Entry 7DFG (electron microscopy, 2.70 A resolution); this record covers chains A and B of the 6 polymer chains in the assembly.

# Chain A
Name: RNA-directed RNA polymerase
From: Severe acute respiratory syndrome coronavirus 2
Notes: EC 2.7.7.48
Reference sequence: P0DTD1 (R1AB_SARS2); residues 1-932 here correspond to UniProt positions 4393-5324 (UniProt number = residue number + 4392)
Chain sequence (943 residues; row label = number of the first residue in the row; numbering starts at 0):
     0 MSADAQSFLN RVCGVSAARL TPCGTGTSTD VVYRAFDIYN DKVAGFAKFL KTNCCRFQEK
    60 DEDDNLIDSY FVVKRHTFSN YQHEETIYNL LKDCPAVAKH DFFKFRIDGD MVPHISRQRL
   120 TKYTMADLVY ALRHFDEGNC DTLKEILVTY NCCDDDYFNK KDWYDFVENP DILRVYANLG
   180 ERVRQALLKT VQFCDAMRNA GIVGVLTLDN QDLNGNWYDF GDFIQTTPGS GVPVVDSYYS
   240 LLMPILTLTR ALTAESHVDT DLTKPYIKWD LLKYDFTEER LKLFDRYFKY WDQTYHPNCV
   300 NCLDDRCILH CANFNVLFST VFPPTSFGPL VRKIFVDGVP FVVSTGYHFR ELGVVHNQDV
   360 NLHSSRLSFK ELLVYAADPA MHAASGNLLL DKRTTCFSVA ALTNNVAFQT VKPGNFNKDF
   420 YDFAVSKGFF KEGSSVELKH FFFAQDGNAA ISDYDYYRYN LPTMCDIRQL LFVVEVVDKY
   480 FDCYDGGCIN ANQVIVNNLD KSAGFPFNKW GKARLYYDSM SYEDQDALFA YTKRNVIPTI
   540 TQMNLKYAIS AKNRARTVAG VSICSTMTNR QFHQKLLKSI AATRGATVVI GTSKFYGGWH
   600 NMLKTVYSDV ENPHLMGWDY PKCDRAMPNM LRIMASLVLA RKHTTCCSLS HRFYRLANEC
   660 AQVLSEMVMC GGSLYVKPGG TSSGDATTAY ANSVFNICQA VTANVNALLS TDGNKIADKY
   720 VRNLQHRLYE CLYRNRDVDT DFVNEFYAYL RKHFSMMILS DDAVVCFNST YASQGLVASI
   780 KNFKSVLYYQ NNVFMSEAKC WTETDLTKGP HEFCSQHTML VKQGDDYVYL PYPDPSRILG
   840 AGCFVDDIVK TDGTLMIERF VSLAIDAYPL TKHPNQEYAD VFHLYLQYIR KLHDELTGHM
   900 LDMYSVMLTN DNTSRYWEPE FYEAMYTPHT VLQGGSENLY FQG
Unresolved in the structure: 0-4, 108-109, 897-911, 930-942
Differences from the reference sequence: initiating methionine (0); expression tag (933-942)
Curated features (UniProtKB/Swiss-Prot):
  - region: Lys-545 to Arg-555 (Interaction with RMP Remdesivir), Thr-582 to Pro-620 (RdRp Palm N-ter)
  - active site: Ser-759, Asp-760, Asp-761
  - binding site (Mn(2+)): Asn-209, Asp-218
  - binding site (Zn(2+)): His-295, Cys-301, Cys-306, Cys-310, Cys-487, His-642, Cys-645, Cys-646
  - site: Gln-932 (Cleavage)

# Chain B
Name: Non-structural protein 8
From: Severe acute respiratory syndrome coronavirus 2
Reference sequence: P0DTD1 (R1AB_SARS2); residues 1-198 here correspond to UniProt positions 3943-4140 (UniProt number = residue number + 3942)
Chain sequence (199 residues; row label = number of the first residue in the row; numbering starts at 0):
     0 MAIASEFSSL PSYAAFATAQ EAYEQAVANG DSEVVLKKLK KSLNVAKSEF DRDAAMQRKL
    60 EKMADQAMTQ MYKQARSEDK RAKVTSAMQT MLFTMLRKLD NDALNNIINN ARDGCVPLNI
   120 IPLTTAAKLM VVIPDYNTYK NTCDGTTFTY ASALWEIQQV VDADSKIVQL SEISMDNSPN
   180 LAWPLIVTAL RANSAVKLQ
Unresolved in the structure: 0-74, 192-198
Differences from the reference sequence: initiating methionine (0)
Curated features (UniProtKB/Swiss-Prot):
  - site: Gln-198 (Cleavage)

# How chain A and chain B interact
Residue-residue contacts - 96 pairs, chain A then chain B:
  Leu-270(A) with Ile-119(B); Thr-123(B)
  Leu-271(A) with Ile-106(B); Asn-109(B); Val-115(B), hydrophobic; Pro-116(B); Ile-119(B), hydrophobic
  Lys-272(A) with Arg-111(B)
  Tyr-273(A) with Asp-112(B), hydrogen bond; Cys-114(B)
  Pro-323(A) with Asn-118(B)
  Thr-324(A) with Pro-116(B); Asn-118(B); Ile-119(B)
  Phe-326(A) with Asn-118(B), hydrogen bond (backbone-side chain)
  Pro-328(A) with Pro-116(B); Leu-117(B), hydrogen bond (backbone-backbone)
  Leu-329(A) with Cys-114(B), hydrophobic; Val-115(B)
  Val-330(A) with Gly-113(B); Cys-114(B); Val-115(B), hydrogen bond (backbone-backbone); Leu-117(B), hydrophobic
  Arg-331(A) with Asp-112(B), hydrogen bond (side chain-backbone); Gly-113(B); Cys-114(B)
  Lys-332(A) with Asn-100(B), hydrogen bond; Asn-104(B); Ile-107(B)
  Val-338(A) with Leu-95(B), hydrophobic
  Pro-339(A) with Leu-95(B)
  Val-341(A) with Leu-103(B), hydrophobic
  Phe-368(A) with Arg-80(B); Val-83(B), hydrophobic; Thr-84(B); Met-87(B), hydrophobic
  Leu-371(A) with Thr-84(B); Gln-88(B); Leu-91(B), hydrophobic
  Pro-378(A) with Leu-117(B)
  Ala-379(A) with Leu-117(B), hydrophobic
  Met-380(A) with Met-94(B)
  His-381(A) with Met-90(B); Met-94(B)
  Ala-382(A) with Leu-117(B), hydrophobic; Pro-121(B)
  Ala-383(A) with Ile-120(B), hydrophobic
  Ser-384(A) with Met-94(B); Lys-97(B)
  Gly-385(A) with Ala-125(B)
  Asn-386(A) with Lys-127(B); Met-129(B)
  Leu-387(A) with Pro-121(B); Leu-122(B), hydrophobic; Ala-125(B); Lys-127(B), hydrogen bond (backbone-backbone); Leu-128(B); Met-129(B), hydrogen bond (backbone-backbone); Trp-154(B), hydrophobic
  Leu-388(A) with Met-129(B)
  Leu-389(A) with Met-129(B), hydrogen bond (backbone-backbone); Val-130(B); Val-131(B), hydrogen bond (backbone-backbone); Tyr-149(B)
  Asp-390(A) with Val-131(B)
  Lys-391(A) with Val-131(B), hydrogen bond (backbone-backbone); Pro-133(B); Thr-137(B); Thr-141(B)
  Arg-392(A) with Val-131(B)
  Phe-396(A) with Asn-118(B)
  Val-398(A) with Asn-118(B); Pro-121(B)
  Ala-400(A) with Met-129(B), hydrophobic
  Thr-402(A) with Met-129(B)
  Asn-403(A) with Lys-127(B); Met-129(B)
  Val-405(A) with Met-129(B), hydrophobic; Val-131(B), hydrophobic; Ile-185(B), hydrophobic
  Phe-407(A) with Ala-162(B); Pro-183(B), hydrophobic; Ile-185(B), hydrophobic
  Asn-447(A) with Pro-183(B)
  Trp-509(A) with Val-83(B), hydrophobic; Ala-86(B); Met-87(B), hydrophobic; Met-90(B), hydrophobic
  Leu-514(A) with Lys-79(B); Val-83(B), hydrophobic
  Tyr-515(A) with Val-83(B), hydrophobic
  Asp-517(A) with Ser-76(B)
  Ser-518(A) with Arg-80(B), hydrogen bond (backbone-side chain)
  Asp-523(A) with Arg-80(B), salt bridge
  Met-666(A) with Leu-117(B), hydrophobic; Asn-118(B)
Interface residues without a listed pair, chain A (62 interface residues in all): Ser-325, Phe-340, Thr-344, Leu-366, Leu-372, Tyr-374, Ala-375, Ala-399, Asn-404, Pro-505, Phe-506, Lys-508, Met-519, Ser-520, Val-675
Interface residues without a listed pair, chain B (52 interface residues in all): Phe-92, Leu-98, Ala-110, Ile-132, Ala-150, Trp-182

# In short
The interface between chain A and chain B involves 62 residues on one side and 52 on the other, with 12
hydrogen bonds and 1 salt bridge. Polar pairs include Asp-523(A)/Arg-80(B), Tyr-273(A)/Asp-112(B) and
Phe-326(A)/Asn-118(B).
Here chain A is RNA-directed RNA polymerase and chain B is Non-structural protein 8, both from Severe acute
respiratory syndrome coronavirus 2. Entry 7DFG (Structure of COVID-19 RNA-dependent RNA polymerase bound to
favipiravir) was determined by electron microscopy.
